8YBX - chains R and Q of the 10 polymer chains in the assembly; structure by electron microscopy, 3.68 A resolution.

== Chain R (and Q) ==
Name: FAS-associated death domain protein
Organism: Homo sapiens
Notes: chain Q of this document is another copy of the same molecule, construct and numbering; everything in this record applies to it too
UniProtKB: Q13158 (FADD_HUMAN); residue numbers follow UniProt; this construct covers 1-208
Chain sequence (216 residues; numbered 1 to 216; the number before each row is that of its first residue):
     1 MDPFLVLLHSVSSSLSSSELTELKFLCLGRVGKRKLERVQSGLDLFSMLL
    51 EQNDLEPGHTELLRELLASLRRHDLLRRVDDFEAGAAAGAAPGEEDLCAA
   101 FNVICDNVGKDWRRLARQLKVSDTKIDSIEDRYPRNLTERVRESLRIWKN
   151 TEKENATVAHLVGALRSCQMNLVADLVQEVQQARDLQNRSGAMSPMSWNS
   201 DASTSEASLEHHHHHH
Not modelled in the structure: 85-216
Differences from the reference sequence: expression tag (209-216)
Curated features (UniProtKB/Swiss-Prot):
  - modified residue: Ser194 (Phosphoserine)
  - glycosylation: Arg117 (Microbial infection: N-beta-linked (GlcNAc) arginine)
  - natural variant: Cys105 (C105W: In IEHDCM)
  - mutagenesis: Ser12 (S12R: Loss of interaction with CASP8), Phe25 (F25R: Loss of interaction with FAS. Loss of self-association. Abolishes induction of apoptosis), Lys33 (K33E: Loss of self-association), Arg38 (R38A: Loss of interaction with CASP8), Asp44 (D44R: Loss of interaction with CASP8. Abolishes induction of apoptosis. Decreased interaction with FAS), Glu51 (E51R: Loss of interaction with CASP8), Arg117 (R117A: Abolished GlcNAcylation by E.coli NleB1; R117E: Loss of interaction with FAS), Val121 (V121N: Loss of interaction with FAS), Asp123 (D123R: Strongly decreased interaction with FAS), Arg135 (R135E: Strongly decreased interaction with FAS), Arg142 (R142E: Decreased interaction with FAS), Leu172 (L172A/E: Loss of interaction with FAS; L172K: Strongly decreased interaction with FAS), 2 further mutagenesis entries in UniProt
From the paper describing this entry:
  - mutagenesis - F25R, K33E, E51R: abolished signaling in response to TNF/CHX
  - mutagenesis - R34A, E37K: decreased signaling in response to TNF/CHX
  - mutagenesis - E22A, Q40A, D74A: unchanged signaling in response to TNF/CHX
  - mutagenesis - F25R, F25Y, K33E, E37A, E51R, D74A: abolished signaling in response to HeLa cell lysate-based system

== Interface between chain R and chain Q ==
Residue-residue contacts - 9 pairs, chain R then chain Q:
  Glu22(R) - His9(Q)  salt bridge
  Phe25(R) - Leu5(Q)  hydrophobic
  Phe25(R) - Leu8(Q)  hydrophobic
  Phe25(R) - Leu43(Q)  hydrophobic
  Leu26(R) - Leu5(Q)
  Arg30(R) - Asp2(Q)  salt bridge
  Lys33(R) - Glu51(Q)  salt bridge
  Glu65(R) - Asp2(Q)
  Ser69(R) - His9(Q)
Also at the interface, not in a pair above, chain R (9 interface residues in all): Gly29, Arg71
Also at the interface, not in a pair above, chain Q (9 interface residues in all): Val6, Ser13, Ser47

== Overview ==
The chain R/chain Q interface involves 9 residues from each chain; the contacts include 3 salt bridges. Among
the polar pairs are Glu22(R)-His9(Q), Arg30(R)-Asp2(Q) and Lys33(R)-Glu51(Q). The paper reports that F25R,
F25Y and K33E of chain R, among others, abolish signaling in response to HeLa cell lysate-based system; F25R,
K33E and E51R of chain R abolish signaling in response to TNF/CHX; 10 substitutions were tested in all.
Both chains are FAS-associated death domain protein (Homo sapiens). Entry 8YBX (Structure of the
FADD/Caspase-8/cFLIP death effector domain assembly) was determined by electron microscopy, deposited together
with 8YD7 and 8YD8.
